PDB entry 3ZVK | X-ray diffraction, 2.50 A resolution | chains F and Y of the 10 polymer chains in the assembly

[Chain F]
Protein: Antitoxin of toxin-antitoxin system vapb
From: Rickettsia felis
UniProt: Q4UNB3 (Q4UNB3_RICFE); residue numbers follow UniProt; this construct covers 1-78
Chain sequence (78 residues; numbered 1 to 78; the number before each row is that of its first residue):
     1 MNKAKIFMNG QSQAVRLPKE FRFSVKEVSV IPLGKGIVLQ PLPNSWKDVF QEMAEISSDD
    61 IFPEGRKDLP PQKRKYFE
Reported in the primary citation:
  - self-association interface (contacts with another copy of this molecule); pairs are residue here / residue on that copy: Lys5-Glu27, Asn9-Arg16
  - binding site for the 26-nt DNA strand: Asn9, Lys19, Arg22
  - specificity-determining residues: Asn9

[Chain Y]
Molecule: 26-nt DNA strand
Sequence (26 nucleotides; numbered 1 to 26; the number before each row is that of its first residue):
     1 TTAATATATA CTAATTAATA TATACT

[Chain F / chain Y interface]
Pairs across the interface (14; chain F residue first):
  Lys5(F) with DT19(Y), phosphate contact; DA20(Y), phosphate contact
  Phe7(F) with DT21(Y), base contact
  Met8(F) with DT21(Y), base contact
  Asn9(F) with DA22(Y), base contact
  Arg16(F) with DA18(Y), sugar contact; DT19(Y), salt bridge to the phosphate; DA20(Y), base contact
  Leu17(F) with DA18(Y), phosphate contact
  Pro18(F) with DA18(Y), phosphate contact
  Lys19(F) with DA17(Y), phosphate contact; DA18(Y), hydrogen bond to the phosphate
  Arg22(F) with DA17(Y), salt bridge to the phosphate; DA18(Y), salt bridge to the phosphate
Also at the interface, not in a pair above, chain F (10 interface residues in all): Gly10
Also at the interface, not in a pair above, chain Y (8 interface residues in all): DT23, DA24

[In short]
10 residues of chain F face 8 of chain Y across their interface, with 1 hydrogen bond and 3 salt bridges.
Polar contacts include Lys19(F)-DA18(Y), Arg16(F)-DT19(Y) and Arg22(F)-DA17(Y). From the paper: a binding site
for the 26-nt DNA strand at Asn9(F), Lys19(F) and Arg22(F); the specificity determinant Asn9(F).
Chain F is Antitoxin of toxin-antitoxin system vapb (Rickettsia felis) and chain Y is a 26-nt DNA strand; the
structure, Crystal structure of VapBC2 from Rickettsia felis bound to a DNA fragment from their promoter, was
determined by X-ray diffraction.
